5CJO - chains A and H of the 4 polymer chains in the assembly; structure by X-ray diffraction, 3.29 A resolution.

# Chain A
Molecule: Insulin-degrading enzyme
Organism: Homo sapiens
Notes: EC 3.4.24.56
UniProtKB: P14735 (IDE_HUMAN); residues 42-1019 here = UniProt positions 42-1019
Chain sequence (990 residues; each row starts with the number of its first residue):
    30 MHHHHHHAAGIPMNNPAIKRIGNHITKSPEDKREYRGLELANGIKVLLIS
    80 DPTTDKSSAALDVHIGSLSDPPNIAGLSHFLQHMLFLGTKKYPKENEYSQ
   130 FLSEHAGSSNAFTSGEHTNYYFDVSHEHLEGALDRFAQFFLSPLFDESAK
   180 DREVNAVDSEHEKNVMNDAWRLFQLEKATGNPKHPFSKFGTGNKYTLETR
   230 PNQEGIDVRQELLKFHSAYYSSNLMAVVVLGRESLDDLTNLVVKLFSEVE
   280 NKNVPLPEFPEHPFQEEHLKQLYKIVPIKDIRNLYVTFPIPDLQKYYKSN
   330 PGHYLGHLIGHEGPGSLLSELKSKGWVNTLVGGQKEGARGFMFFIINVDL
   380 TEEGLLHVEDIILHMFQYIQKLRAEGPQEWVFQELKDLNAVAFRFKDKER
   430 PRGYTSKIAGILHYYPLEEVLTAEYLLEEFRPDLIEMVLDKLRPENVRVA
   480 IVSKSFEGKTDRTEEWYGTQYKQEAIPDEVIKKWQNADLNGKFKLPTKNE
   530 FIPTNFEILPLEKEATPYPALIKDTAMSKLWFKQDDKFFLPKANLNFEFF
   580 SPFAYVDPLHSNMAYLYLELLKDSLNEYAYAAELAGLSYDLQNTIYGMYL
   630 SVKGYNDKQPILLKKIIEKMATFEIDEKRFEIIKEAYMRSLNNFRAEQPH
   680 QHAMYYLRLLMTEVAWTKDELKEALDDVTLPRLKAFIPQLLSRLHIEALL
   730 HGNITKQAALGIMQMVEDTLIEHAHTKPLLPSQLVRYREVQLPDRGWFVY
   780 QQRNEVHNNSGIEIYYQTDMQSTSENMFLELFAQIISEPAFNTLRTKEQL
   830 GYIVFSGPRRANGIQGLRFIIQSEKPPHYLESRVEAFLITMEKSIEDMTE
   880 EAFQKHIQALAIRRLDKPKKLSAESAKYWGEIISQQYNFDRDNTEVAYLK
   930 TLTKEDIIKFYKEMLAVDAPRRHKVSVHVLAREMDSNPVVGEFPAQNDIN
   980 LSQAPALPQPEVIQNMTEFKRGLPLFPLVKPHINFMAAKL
Unresolved in the structure: 30-42, 966-978, 1015-1019
Construct notes: expression tag (30-41); engineered mutation Leu110 (Cys in P14735), Gln111 (Glu in P14735), Ser171 (Cys in P14735), Ala178 (Cys in P14735), Val257 (Cys in P14735), Leu414 (Cys in P14735), Asn573 (Cys in P14735), Ser590 (Cys in P14735), Ser789 (Cys in P14735), Ala812 (Cys in P14735), Ala819 (Cys in P14735), Ser904 (Cys in P14735), Asn966 (Cys in P14735), Ala974 (Cys in P14735)
Ion coordination: Zn2+: His108, His112, Glu189
UniProt features mapped onto this chain:
  - motif: Glu853 to Tyr858 (SlyX motif)
  - binding site (Zn(2+)): His108, His112, Glu189
  - binding site (substrate): His336 to Gly342, Leu359 to Gln363
  - binding site (ATP): Arg429, Asp895 to Ser901
  - modified residue (N6-succinyllysine): Lys192, Lys697

# Chain H
Molecule: FAB Heavy chain with engineered elbow
Organism: Mus musculus
Notes: antibody fragment or engineered binder
Chain sequence (239 residues; numbered 1 to 239; the number before each row is that of its first residue):
     1 EISEVQLVESGGGLVQPGGSLRLSCAASGFNVSSYSIHWVRQAPGKGLEW
    51 VASISSYYGSTSYADSVKGRFTISADTSKNTAYLQMNSLRAEDTAVYYCA
   101 RDRVMYYWSFSKYGYPYGMDYWGQGTLVTVFNQIKGPSVFPLAPSSKSTS
   151 GGTAALGCLVKDYFPEPVTVSWNSGALTSGVHTFPAVLQSSGLYSLSSVV
   201 TVPSSSLGTQTYICNVNHKPSNTKVDKKVEPKSCDKTHT
Unresolved in the structure: 1-3, 146-151, 165, 212-213, 228-239
Disulfides: Cys25-Cys99, Cys158-Cys214

# How chain A and chain H interact
Residue-residue contacts (33):
  Lys324(A) with Tyr57(H), hydrogen bond; Tyr106(H)
  Tyr325(A) with Tyr57(H), hydrogen bond; Tyr58(H); Tyr106(H), hydrophobic
  Arg402(A) with Tyr113(H)
  Gly405(A) with Tyr113(H)
  Pro406(A) with Tyr113(H); Tyr115(H)
  Glu458(A) with Arg103(H), salt bridge; Tyr117(H)
  Phe459(A) with Tyr117(H)
  Arg460(A) with Val104(H); Met105(H), hydrogen bond (side chain-backbone); Tyr106(H), hydrogen bond (side chain-backbone); Tyr107(H); Tyr117(H)
  Pro461(A) with Tyr115(H); Tyr117(H)
  Asp462(A) with Tyr106(H); Tyr107(H); Trp108(H), hydrogen bond (side chain-backbone); Tyr115(H); Tyr117(H), hydrogen bond
  Leu463(A) with Tyr58(H); Tyr106(H)
  Glu465(A) with Trp108(H); Ser111(H), hydrogen bond; Lys112(H), hydrogen bond (side chain-backbone); Tyr113(H); Tyr115(H), hydrogen bond
  Met466(A) with Tyr58(H); Trp108(H)
Interface residues without a listed pair, chain A (16 interface residues in all): Ala403, Glu404, Asp469

# Summary
The interface between chain A and chain H involves 16 residues on one side and 13 on the other, with 9
hydrogen bonds and 1 salt bridge. Polar contacts include Glu458(A)-Arg103(H), Lys324(A)-Tyr57(H) and
Tyr325(A)-Tyr57(H).
Here chain A is Insulin-degrading enzyme (Homo sapiens) and chain H is FAB Heavy chain with engineered elbow
(Mus musculus). Entry 5CJO (Crystal Structure Analysis of Elbow-Engineered-Fab-Bound Human Insulin Degrading
Enzyme (IDE) in Complex with Insulin) was determined by X-ray diffraction (same publication as 6AZ2).
